Entry 5HUK (X-ray diffraction, 2.45 A resolution); this record covers chains B and C of the 4 polymer chains in the assembly.

Chain B (and C):
Molecule: Neuraminidase
Source organism: Influenza A virus (A/Northern pintail/Washington/40964/2014(H5N2))
Notes: EC 3.2.1.18; chain C of this document is another copy of the same molecule, construct and numbering; everything in this record applies to it too
Reference sequence: A0A0C4WXC5 (A0A0C4WXC5_9INFA); residues 83-469 here = UniProt positions 83-469
Amino-acid sequence (402 residues; each row starts with the number of its first residue):
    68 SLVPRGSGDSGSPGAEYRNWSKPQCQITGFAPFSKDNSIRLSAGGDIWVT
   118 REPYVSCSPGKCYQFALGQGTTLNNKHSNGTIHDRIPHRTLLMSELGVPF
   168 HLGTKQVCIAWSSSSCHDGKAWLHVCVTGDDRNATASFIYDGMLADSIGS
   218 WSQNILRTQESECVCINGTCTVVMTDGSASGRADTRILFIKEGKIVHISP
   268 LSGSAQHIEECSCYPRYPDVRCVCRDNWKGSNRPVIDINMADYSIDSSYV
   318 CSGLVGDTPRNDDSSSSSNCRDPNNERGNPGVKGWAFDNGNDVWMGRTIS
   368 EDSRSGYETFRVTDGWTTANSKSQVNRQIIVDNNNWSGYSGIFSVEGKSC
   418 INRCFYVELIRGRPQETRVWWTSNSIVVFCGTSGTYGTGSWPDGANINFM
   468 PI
Not modelled in the structure: 68-81
Sequence notes: expression tag (68-82)
Cystine bridges: Cys92-Cys417, Cys124-Cys129, Cys175-Cys193, Cys183-Cys230, Cys232-Cys237, Cys278-Cys291, Cys280-Cys289, Cys318-Cys337, Cys421-Cys447
Covalent attachments: N-acetylglucosamine (NAG) linked to Asn146, Asn234; glycan linked to Asn200
What the authors report for this chain:
  - post-translational modification sites: Asn146, Asn200, Asn234

Chain B / chain C interface:
Pairs across the interface (85; chain B residue first):
  Asp113(B) - Gly111(C)
  Asp113(B) - Gly112(C)
  Trp115(B) - Leu108(C)  hydrophobic
  Gln136(B) - Arg107(C)  hydrogen bond (backbone-side chain)
  Gly137(B) - Asn104(C)
  Gly137(B) - Arg107(C)  hydrogen bond (backbone-side chain)
  Thr138(B) - Leu108(C)
  Thr139(B) - Gly111(C)  hydrogen bond (side chain-backbone)
  Asn141(B) - Gly111(C)
  Asn142(B) - Arg107(C)  hydrogen bond (side chain-backbone)
  Asn142(B) - Leu108(C)
  Asn142(B) - Ala110(C)
  Asn142(B) - Gly111(C)
  Lys143(B) - Phe466(C)
  His144(B) - Arg107(C)
  His144(B) - Ala110(C)
  His144(B) - Ala462(C)
  His144(B) - Asn463(C)  hydrogen bond (side chain-backbone)
  His144(B) - Phe466(C)
  Pro154(B) - Lys102(C)
  Pro154(B) - Ser457(C)
  Pro154(B) - Trp458(C)
  His155(B) - Lys102(C)  hydrogen bond
  His155(B) - Asn104(C)  hydrogen bond (backbone-side chain)
  His155(B) - Arg107(C)
  His155(B) - Pro459(C)
  His155(B) - Asp460(C)
  His155(B) - Gly461(C)
  Thr157(B) - Asn104(C)
  Leu169(B) - Gly112(C)
  Leu169(B) - Asp113(C)
  Leu169(B) - Pro166(C)
  Leu169(B) - His168(C)
  Gly170(B) - Val165(C)
  Gly170(B) - His168(C)
  Thr171(B) - Gly164(C)
  Thr171(B) - Pro166(C)
  Lys172(B) - Glu162(C)  salt bridge
  Lys172(B) - Leu163(C)  hydrogen bond (side chain-backbone)
  Lys172(B) - Gly164(C)
  Lys172(B) - Val165(C)
  Gln173(B) - Lys102(C)
  Gln173(B) - Asp103(C)  hydrogen bond (side chain-backbone)
  Gln173(B) - Asn104(C)  hydrogen bond
  Gln173(B) - Gly164(C)  hydrogen bond (backbone-backbone)
  Val174(B) - Phe100(C)
  Cys175(B) - Phe100(C)
  Ile176(B) - Pro99(C)  hydrophobic
  Ile176(B) - Ser101(C)
  Ile176(B) - Lys102(C)
  Ile176(B) - Trp458(C)
  Thr195(B) - Pro99(C)
  Thr195(B) - Trp458(C)  hydrogen bond
  Gly196(B) - Thr455(C)
  Gly196(B) - Trp458(C)
  Asp197(B) - Thr455(C)  hydrogen bond
  Asp197(B) - Gly456(C)
  Asn200(B) - Gly454(C)
  Asn200(B) - Thr455(C)  hydrogen bond (backbone-backbone)
  Ala201(B) - Gly454(C)
  Thr202(B) - Pro99(C)
  Thr202(B) - Tyr453(C)
  Thr202(B) - Gly454(C)  hydrogen bond (side chain-backbone)
  Ser204(B) - Ala98(C)
  Ser204(B) - Pro99(C)  hydrogen bond (side chain-backbone)
  Ile206(B) - Phe100(C)  hydrophobic
  Gly209(B) - Phe100(C)
  Met210(B) - Val412(C)  hydrophobic
  Met210(B) - Glu413(C)
  Leu211(B) - Ala98(C)  hydrophobic
  Leu211(B) - Pro99(C)
  Leu211(B) - Phe100(C)
  Leu211(B) - Cys447(C)  hydrophobic
  Leu211(B) - Gly448(C)
  Leu211(B) - Thr449(C)
  Asp213(B) - Thr449(C)
  Asp213(B) - Gly451(C)
  Ser214(B) - Ala98(C)
  Ser214(B) - Thr449(C)  hydrogen bond
  Ser214(B) - Gly451(C)
  Ser214(B) - Thr452(C)  hydrogen bond (side chain-backbone)
  Ile215(B) - Thr452(C)  hydrogen bond (backbone-backbone)
  Gly216(B) - Thr452(C)  hydrogen bond (backbone-side chain)
  Gly216(B) - Tyr453(C)
  Glu259(B) - Lys415(C)  salt bridge
Interface residues without a listed pair, chain B (38 interface residues in all): Ile153
Interface residues without a listed pair, chain C (45 interface residues in all): Ile114, Gly414, Asn419, Val444, Ser450, Met467

Summary:
38 residues of chain B and 45 residues of chain C are in contact; the contacts include 20 hydrogen bonds and 2
salt bridges. Polar pairs include Lys172(B)-Glu162(C), Glu259(B)-Lys415(C) and Gln136(B)-Arg107(C). The paper
reports modification sites Asn146(B), Asn200(B) and Asn234(B).
Chain B and chain C are both Neuraminidase (Influenza A virus (A/Northern
pintail/Washington/40964/2014(H5N2))); the structure, The crystal structure of neuraminidase from A/Northern
pintail/Washington/40964/2014 influenza virus, was determined by X-ray diffraction together with 5HU8, 5HUF,
5HUG, 5HUM and 5HUN from the same study.
